PDB entry 6VAA | electron microscopy, 3.40 A resolution | chains A and B of the 6 polymer chains in the assembly

[Chain A]
Name: Fanconi anemia, complementation group I
From: Homo sapiens
UniProtKB: B7ZMF2 (B7ZMF2_HUMAN); residues 1-1328 here = UniProt positions 1-1328
Amino-acid sequence (1328 residues; each row starts with the number of its first residue):
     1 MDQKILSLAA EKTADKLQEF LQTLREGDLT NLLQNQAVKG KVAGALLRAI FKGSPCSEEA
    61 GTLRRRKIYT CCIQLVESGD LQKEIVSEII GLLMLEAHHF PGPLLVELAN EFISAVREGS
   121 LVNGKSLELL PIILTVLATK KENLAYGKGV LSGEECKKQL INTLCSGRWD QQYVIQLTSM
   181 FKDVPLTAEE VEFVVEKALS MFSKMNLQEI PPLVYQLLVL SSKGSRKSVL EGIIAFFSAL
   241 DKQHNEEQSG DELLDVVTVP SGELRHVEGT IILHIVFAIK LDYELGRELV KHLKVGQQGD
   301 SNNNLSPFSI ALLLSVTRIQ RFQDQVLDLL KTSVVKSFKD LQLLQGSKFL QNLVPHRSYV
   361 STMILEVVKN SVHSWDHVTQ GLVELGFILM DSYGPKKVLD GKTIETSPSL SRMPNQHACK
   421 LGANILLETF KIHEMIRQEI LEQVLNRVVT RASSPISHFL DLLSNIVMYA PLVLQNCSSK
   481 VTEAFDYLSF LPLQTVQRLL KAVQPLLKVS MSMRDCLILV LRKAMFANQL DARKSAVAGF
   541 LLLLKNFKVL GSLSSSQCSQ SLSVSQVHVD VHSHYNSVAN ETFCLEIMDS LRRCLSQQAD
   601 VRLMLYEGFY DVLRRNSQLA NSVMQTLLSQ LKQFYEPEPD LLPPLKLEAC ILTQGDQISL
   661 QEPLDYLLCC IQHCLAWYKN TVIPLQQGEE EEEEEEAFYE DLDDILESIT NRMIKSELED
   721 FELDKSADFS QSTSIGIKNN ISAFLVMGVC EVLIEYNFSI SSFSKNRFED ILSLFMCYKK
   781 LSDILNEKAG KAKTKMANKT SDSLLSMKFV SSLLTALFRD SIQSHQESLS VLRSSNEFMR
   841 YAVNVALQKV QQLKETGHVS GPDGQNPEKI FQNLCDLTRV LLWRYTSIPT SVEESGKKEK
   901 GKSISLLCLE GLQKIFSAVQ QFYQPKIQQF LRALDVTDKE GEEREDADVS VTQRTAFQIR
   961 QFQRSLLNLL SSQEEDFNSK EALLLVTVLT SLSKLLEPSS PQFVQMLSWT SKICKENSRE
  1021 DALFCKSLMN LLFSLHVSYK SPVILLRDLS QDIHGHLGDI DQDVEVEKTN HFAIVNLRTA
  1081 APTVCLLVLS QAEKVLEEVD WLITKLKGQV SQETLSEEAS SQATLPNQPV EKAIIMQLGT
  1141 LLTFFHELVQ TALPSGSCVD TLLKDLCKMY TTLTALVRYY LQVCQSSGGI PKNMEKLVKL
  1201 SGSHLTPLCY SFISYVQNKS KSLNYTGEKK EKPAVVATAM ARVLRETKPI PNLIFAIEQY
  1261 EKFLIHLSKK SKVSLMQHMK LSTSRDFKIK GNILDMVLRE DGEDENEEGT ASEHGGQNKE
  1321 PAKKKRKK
Unresolved in the structure: 147-150, 250-259, 400-407, 551-574, 685-695, 935-948, 1111-1125, 1221-1246, 1281-1328
Construct notes: conflict Val136 (Ala in B7ZMF2), Asn476 (Ser in B7ZMF2), Glu638 (Lys in B7ZMF2), Gln657 (Lys in B7ZMF2), Leu877 (Ile in B7ZMF2), Val1235 (Ala in B7ZMF2), Ser1274 (Asn in B7ZMF2)
From the paper describing this entry:
  - post-translational modification sites: Lys523
  - conformationally variable residues (order/disorder transition): Gly551 to His574
  - binding site for the 27-nt DNA strand: Lys397, Lys1270
  - mutagenesis - R1285Q: decreased stability in response to USP1-UAF1

[Chain B]
Name: Fanconi anemia group D2 protein
From: Homo sapiens
UniProtKB: Q9BXW9 (FACD2_HUMAN); numbering as in UniProt (aligned over 1-1451)
Amino-acid sequence (1451 residues; each row starts with the number of its first residue):
     1 MVSKRRLSKS EDKESLTEDA SKTRKQPLSK KTKKSHIANE VEENDSIFVK LLKISGIILK
    61 TGESQNQLAV DQIAFQKKLF QTLRRHPSYP KIIEEFVSGL ESYIEDEDSF RNCLLSCERL
   121 QDEEASMGAS YSKSLIKLLL GIDILQPAII KTLFEKLPEY FFENKNSDEI NIPRLIVSQL
   181 KWLDRVVDGK DLTTKIMQLI SIAPENLQHD IITSLPEILG DSQHADVGKE LSDLLIENTS
   241 LTVPILDVLS SLRLDPNFLL KVRQLVMDKL SSIRLEDLPV IIKFILHSVT AMDTLEVISE
   301 LREKLDLQHC VLPSRLQASQ VKLKSKGRAS SSGNQESSGQ SCIILLFDVI KSAIRYEKTI
   361 SEAWIKAIEN TASVSEHKVF DLVMLFIIYS TNTQTKKYID RVLRNKIRSG CIQEQLLQST
   421 FSVHYLVLKD MCSSILSLAQ SLLHSLDQSI ISFGSLLYKY AFKFFDTYCQ QEVVGALVTH
   481 ICSGNEAEVD TALDVLLELV VLNPSAMMMN AVFVKGILDY LDNISPQQIR KLFYVLSTLA
   541 FSKQNEASSH IQDDMHLVIR KQLSSTVFKY KLIGIIGAVT MAGIMAADRS ESPSLTQERA
   601 NLSDEQCTQV TSLLQLVHSC SEQSPQASAL YYDEFANLIQ HEKLDPKALE WVGQTICNDF
   661 QDAFVVDSCV VPEGDFPFPV KALYGLEEYD TQNGIAINLL PLLFSQDFAK DGGPVTSQES
   721 GQKLVSPLCL APYFRLLRLC VERQHNGNLE EIDGLLDCPI FLTDLEPGEK LESMSAKERS
   781 FMCSLIFLTL NWFREIVNAF CQETSPEMKG KVLTRLKHIV ELQIILEKYL AVTPDYVPPL
   841 GNFDVETLDI TPHTVTAISA KIRKKGKIER KQKTDGSKTS SSDTLSEEKN SECDPTPSHR
   901 GQLNKEFTGK EEKTSLLLHN SHAFFRELDI EVFSILHCGL VTKFILDTEM HTEATEVVQL
   961 GPPELLFLLE DLSQKLESML TPPIARRVPF LKNKGSRNIG FSHLQQRSAQ EIVHCVFQLL
  1021 TPMCNHLENI HNYFQCLAAE NHGVVDGPGV KVQEYHIMSS CYQRLLQIFH GLFAWSGFSQ
  1081 PENQNLLYSA LHVLSSRLKQ GEHSQPLEEL LSQSVHYLQN FHQSIPSFQC ALYLIRLLMV
  1141 ILEKSTASAQ NKEKIASLAR QFLCRVWPSG DKEKSNISND QLHALLCIYL EHTESILKAI
  1201 EEIAGVGVPE LINSPKDASS STFPTLTRHT FVVFFRVMMA ELEKTVKKIE PGTAADSQQI
  1261 HEEKLLYWNM AVRDFSILIN LIKVFDSHPV LHVCLKYGRL FVEAFLKQCM PLLDFSFRKH
  1321 REDVLSLLET FQLDTRLLHH LCGHSKIHQD TRLTQHVPLL KKTLELLVCR VKAMLTLNNC
  1381 REAFWLGNLK NRDLQGEEIK SQNSQESTAD ESEDDMSSQA SKSKATEDGE EDEVSAGEKE
  1441 QDSDESYDDS D
Unresolved in the structure: 1-44, 122-129, 312-336, 588-603, 708-725, 852-915, 947-959, 982-1000, 1043-1050, 1146-1149, 1216-1219, 1377-1451
Construct notes: conflict Gln654 (His in Q9BXW9), Asn693 (Asp in Q9BXW9)
From the paper describing this entry:
  - post-translational modification sites: Lys561
  - binding site for the 16-nt DNA strand: Lys1174, His1229, Ser1287, His1288, Arg1352
  - binding site for the 15-nt DNA strand: Arg408, Ser1178, Asn1179, His1292, Lys1296, Arg1352, Gln1355, His1356

[Interface between chain A and chain B]
Contacting residue pairs (63; chain A residue first):
  Lys41(A) - Thr611(B)
  Arg48(A) - Ser619(B)
  Glu84(A) - Glu605(B)
  Glu84(A) - Thr608(B)  hydrogen bond
  Glu84(A) - Gln609(B)
  Ser87(A) - Arg560(B)
  Glu88(A) - Ser612(B)
  Met94(A) - Arg560(B)
  Met94(A) - Lys561(B)
  Met94(A) - Ser564(B)
  Leu95(A) - Ser619(B)
  Leu95(A) - Cys620(B)
  Glu128(A) - Leu557(B)
  Glu128(A) - Arg560(B)  salt bridge
  Ile132(A) - Ser564(B)
  Lys182(A) - Asp519(B)  salt bridge
  Asp183(A) - Lys561(B)  salt bridge
  Tyr215(A) - Gly516(B)
  Tyr215(A) - Asp519(B)  hydrogen bond
  Val219(A) - Asp519(B)
  Val219(A) - Tyr520(B)
  Leu281(A) - Thr479(B)
  Leu281(A) - Cys482(B)  hydrophobic
  Leu281(A) - Ser483(B)
  Leu281(A) - Tyr520(B)  hydrophobic
  Glu442(A) - Arg355(B)  salt bridge
  Asn446(A) - Arg355(B)
  Asn446(A) - Lys358(B)
  Val449(A) - Tyr356(B)  hydrophobic
  Thr450(A) - Tyr356(B)
  Lys480(A) - Arg355(B)
  Lys480(A) - Tyr356(B)
  Glu483(A) - Ser352(B)
  Glu483(A) - Arg355(B)  salt bridge
  Ala484(A) - Tyr356(B)
  Asp486(A) - Lys283(B)  salt bridge
  Asp486(A) - His287(B)
  Tyr487(A) - His287(B)
  Tyr487(A) - Ser352(B)
  Tyr487(A) - Ala353(B)
  Tyr487(A) - Tyr356(B)  hydrophobic
  Arg522(A) - Glu217(B)
  Lys523(A) - Asp247(B)  salt bridge
  Phe526(A) - Trp182(B)  hydrophobic
  Phe526(A) - Ser251(B)
  Phe526(A) - Arg253(B)  hydrogen bond (backbone-side chain)
  Asn528(A) - Ser250(B)
  Asn528(A) - Leu252(B)
  Asn528(A) - Arg253(B)  hydrogen bond
  Arg533(A) - Arg253(B)
  Val578(A) - Ser116(B)
  Val578(A) - Tyr131(B)
  Glu581(A) - Tyr131(B)
  Glu586(A) - Trp182(B)  hydrogen bond
  Glu586(A) - Glu217(B)
  Ser590(A) - Trp182(B)
  Arg593(A) - Trp182(B)
  Arg593(A) - Asp221(B)
  Gln618(A) - Arg119(B)  hydrogen bond (backbone-side chain)
  Gln618(A) - Ser130(B)
  Asn621(A) - Arg119(B)
  Gln625(A) - Asp71(B)
  Gln625(A) - Ile73(B)
Also at the interface, not in a pair above, chain A (47 interface residues in all): Ile90, Gly91, His98, His99, Phe277, Lys280, Leu445, Thr582, Leu585, Asp589, Arg592
Also at the interface, not in a pair above, chain B (49 interface residues in all): Gln65, Lys133, Lys137, Asp184, Pro216, Val478, Phe513, Ser565, Thr566, Gln615, Gln623

[Summary]
47 residues of chain A face 49 of chain B across their interface; the contacts include 6 hydrogen bonds and 7
salt bridges. Polar contacts include Glu128(A)-Arg560(B), Lys182(A)-Asp519(B) and Asp183(A)-Lys561(B). From
the paper: a binding site for the 15-nt DNA strand at Arg408(B), Ser1178(B) and Asn1179(B) among others;
R1285Q of chain A reduces stability in response to USP1-UAF1.
Here chain A is Fanconi anemia, complementation group I and chain B is Fanconi anemia group D2 protein, both
from Homo sapiens. Entry 6VAA (Structure of the Fanconi Anemia ID complex bound to ICL DNA) was determined by
electron microscopy, deposited together with 6VAD.
